5S5S - chains A and E of the 6 polymer chains in the assembly; structure by X-ray diffraction, 2.36 A resolution.

[Chain A]
Molecule: Tubulin alpha-1B chain
Source organism: Bos taurus
UniProt: P81947 (TBA1B_BOVIN); residue numbers follow UniProt; this construct covers 1-451
Sequence (451 residues; row label = number of the first residue in the row):
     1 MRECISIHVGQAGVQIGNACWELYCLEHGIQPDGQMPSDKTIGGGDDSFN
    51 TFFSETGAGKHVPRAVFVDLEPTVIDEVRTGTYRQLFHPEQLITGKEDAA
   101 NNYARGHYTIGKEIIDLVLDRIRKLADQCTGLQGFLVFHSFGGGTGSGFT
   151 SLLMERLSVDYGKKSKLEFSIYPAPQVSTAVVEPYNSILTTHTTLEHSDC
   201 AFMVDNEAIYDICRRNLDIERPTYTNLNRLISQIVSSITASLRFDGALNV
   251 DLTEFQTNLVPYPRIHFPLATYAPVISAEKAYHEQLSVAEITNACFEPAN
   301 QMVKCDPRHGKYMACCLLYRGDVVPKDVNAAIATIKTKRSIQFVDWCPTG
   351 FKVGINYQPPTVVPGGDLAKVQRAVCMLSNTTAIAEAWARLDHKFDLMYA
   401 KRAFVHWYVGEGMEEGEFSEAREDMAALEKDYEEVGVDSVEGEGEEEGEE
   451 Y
Disordered / not traced: 439-451
Ion coordination: Ca2+: D39, T41, G44, E55
Residues lining bound ligands: GTP (guanosine-5'-triphosphate): G10, Q11, A12, Q15, I16, D69, D98, A99, A100, N101, S140, G142, G143, G144, T145, G146, I171, P173, V177, S178, E183, N206, Y224, L227, N228, I231

[Chain E]
Molecule: Stathmin-4
Source organism: Rattus norvegicus
UniProt: P63043 (STMN4_RAT); residues 5-145 here correspond to UniProt positions 49-189 (UniProt number = residue number + 44)
Sequence (143 residues; numbered 3 to 145; the number before each row is that of its first residue):
     3 MADMEVIELNKCTSGQSFEVILKPPSFDGVPEFNASLPRRRDPSLEEIQK
    53 KLEAAEERRKYQEAELLKHLAEKREHEREVIQKAIEENNNFIKMAKEKLA
   103 QKMESNKENREAHLAAMLERLQEKDKHAEEVRKNKELKEEASR
Disordered / not traced: 3-5, 29-43, 144-145
Differences from the reference sequence: initiating methionine (3); expression tag (4)
Swiss-Prot annotation at these positions:
  - modified residue: S46 (Phosphoserine)

[Chain A / chain E interface]
Contacting residue pairs (58):
  H107(A) - L54(E)
  Y108(A) - K53(E)
  Y108(A) - A57(E)  hydrophobic
  Y108(A) - R61(E)
  T109(A) - R61(E)  hydrogen bond
  K112(A) - E58(E)  salt bridge
  E155(A) - I50(E)
  R156(A) - L47(E)
  V159(A) - P45(E)
  V159(A) - L47(E)  hydrophobic
  V159(A) - I50(E)  hydrophobic
  E196(A) - D44(E)
  H197(A) - D44(E)
  H197(A) - P45(E)
  D245(A) - C14(E)
  D245(A) - S16(E)  hydrogen bond (backbone-side chain)
  A247(A) - N12(E)
  A247(A) - S19(E)
  L248(A) - S19(E)
  P325(A) - Q18(E)
  P325(A) - F20(E)  hydrophobic
  N329(A) - M6(E)
  N329(A) - V8(E)
  N329(A) - F20(E)
  N329(A) - V22(E)
  K336(A) - L24(E)
  D345(A) - P27(E)
  D345(A) - S28(E)  hydrogen bond (backbone-backbone)
  C347(A) - P27(E)
  P348(A) - K25(E)
  P348(A) - P27(E)
  T349(A) - I23(E)
  T349(A) - L24(E)  hydrogen bond (backbone-backbone)
  T349(A) - K25(E)  hydrogen bond (backbone-backbone)
  G350(A) - V22(E)
  F351(A) - E21(E)
  F351(A) - V22(E)  hydrogen bond (backbone-backbone)
  F351(A) - L24(E)  hydrophobic
  K352(A) - F20(E)
  K352(A) - E21(E)  salt bridge
  V353(A) - S19(E)
  V353(A) - F20(E)  hydrogen bond (backbone-backbone)
  G354(A) - Q18(E)
  I355(A) - G17(E)
  I355(A) - Q18(E)  hydrogen bond (backbone-backbone)
  N356(A) - S16(E)
  Y357(A) - T15(E)
  Y357(A) - S16(E)  hydrogen bond (backbone-backbone)
  Y357(A) - G17(E)
  Y357(A) - Q18(E)  hydrogen bond
  V409(A) - Q64(E)  hydrogen bond (backbone-side chain)
  G410(A) - R61(E)
  G410(A) - Q64(E)
  E411(A) - R61(E)  hydrogen bond (backbone-side chain)
  G412(A) - A57(E)
  G412(A) - R60(E)  hydrogen bond (backbone-side chain)
  G412(A) - R61(E)
  E414(A) - R60(E)
Other interface residues (no listed pair), chain A (40 interface residues in all): E113, L152, S158, G246, V328, I332, A333, W346
Other interface residues (no listed pair), chain E (32 interface residues in all): P26, S46, Q51, E55

[In short]
40 residues of chain A face 32 of chain E across their interface, with 13 hydrogen bonds and 2 salt bridges.
Polar contacts include K112(A)-E58(E), K352(A)-E21(E) and T109(A)-R61(E). Bound to chain A: GTP. The Ca2+ site
is built by D39(A), T41(A), G44(A) and E55(A).
Chain A is Tubulin alpha-1B chain (Bos taurus) and chain E is Stathmin-4 (Rattus norvegicus); the structure,
Tubulin-Z166605480-complex, was determined by X-ray diffraction (same publication as 5S4L, 5S4M, 5S4N, 5S4O,
5S4P, 5S4Q and 52 further entries).
